Entry 5C2V (X-ray diffraction, 2.70 A resolution); this record covers chains E and F of the 6 polymer chains in the assembly.

== Chain E ==
Name: Hydrazine synthase beta subunit
From: Candidatus Kuenenia stuttgartiensis
UniProt: Q1Q0T4 (Q1Q0T4_9BACT); residues 35-386 here = UniProt positions 35-386
Amino-acid sequence (352 residues; row label = number of the first residue in the row):
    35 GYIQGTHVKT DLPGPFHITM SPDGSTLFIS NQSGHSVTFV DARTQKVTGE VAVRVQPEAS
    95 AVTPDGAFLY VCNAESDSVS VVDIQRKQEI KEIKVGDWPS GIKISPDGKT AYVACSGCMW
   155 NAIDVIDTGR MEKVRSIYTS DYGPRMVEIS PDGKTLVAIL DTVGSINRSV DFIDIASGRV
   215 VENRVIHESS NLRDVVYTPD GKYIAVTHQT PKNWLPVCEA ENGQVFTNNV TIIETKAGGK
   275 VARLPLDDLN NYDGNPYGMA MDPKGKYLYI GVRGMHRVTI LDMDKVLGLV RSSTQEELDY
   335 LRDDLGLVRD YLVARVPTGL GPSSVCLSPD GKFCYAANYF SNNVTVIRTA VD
Metal / ion sites: Ca2+: D111, D131; Mg2+ near E253 (its only coordinating residue here)
Ligand contacts: trimethyl glycine (BET): H221, E222, R277, D333, R336

== Chain F ==
Name: Hydrazine synthase gamma subunit
From: Candidatus Kuenenia stuttgartiensis
UniProt: Q1Q0T3 (Q1Q0T3_9BACT); numbering as in UniProt (aligned over 40-353)
Amino-acid sequence (314 residues; each row starts with the number of its first residue):
    40 GQPRVISTIQ TGATWEPLGR EEPLTVPEVH FRVKHSPFKS ELVRYGQFQF NDAAWSLQGS
   100 YSCASCHYER GQTTGLIWDL GDEGWGSWKN TKYIRGGRYL PPFRHEGFTG HPDEIVGATS
   160 SLDRVCGRDP GFVFRSENFS PMRLEALICY IRALEFTGSP FRNADGSLTE AQKRGQKIFE
   220 DPKVGCLECH PGDPMDPRAL FSDAQTHDVG TGRVGVNGFR STPGKVFNIS ALEAGEDPYG
   280 VESNTPIIGL DLVKEFDTPT LRDIYASGTY FHDGGARTLM DTINNTVNDK DMHGRTSHLK
   340 QQELQDLVEY LKAL
Covalently attached groups: heme c (HEC) linked to C102, C105, C165, C225, C228
Metal / ion sites: heme c Fe site 1 near H106 (its only coordinating residue here); Ca2+ site 1: D118, L119, E122, S126; Ca2+ site 2: N129, S306, T308; Ca2+ site 3: L139, P141, D296; heme c Fe site 2: H229, H332
Ligand contacts:
  - heme c (HEC), molecule 1: Y100, S101, H106, W117, L119, K128, N129, T130, K131, Y132, I133, F142, R143, H144, V155, L161, V164, D168, V172, F173, F178, L186, I190
  - heme c (HEC), molecule 2: F218, V223, G224, E227, H229, H246, V248, T250, F295, D296, T297, P298, L300, I303, Y309, F310, H311, L318, T321, M331, H332, G333, T335, L346, L350
UniProt features mapped onto this chain:
  - binding site (heme c): C102, C105, H106, C165, C225, C228, H229, H332
  - binding site (Ca(2+)): D118, L119, E122, G123, S126, N129, L139, P141, D296, S306, G307, T308
Reported in the primary citation:
  - binding site for heme c: C102, C105, C165, D168
  - catalytic residues: D168 (proposed by the authors, not directly observed)

== Chain E / chain F interface ==
Pairs across the interface - 135 pairs, chain E then chain F:
  I37(E) - V82(F)  hydrophobic
  I37(E) - Q86(F)
  Q38(E) - E108(F)
  Q38(E) - R109(F)  hydrogen bond (side chain-backbone)
  Q38(E) - R134(F)
  G39(E) - R134(F)
  G39(E) - A192(F)
  G39(E) - L193(F)
  G39(E) - E194(F)  hydrogen bond (backbone-backbone)
  T40(E) - A192(F)
  H41(E) - E194(F)  salt bridge
  V42(E) - S79(F)
  L46(E) - A52(F)  hydrophobic
  L46(E) - W54(F)
  L46(E) - R83(F)
  P47(E) - G51(F)
  G48(E) - R83(F)
  S67(E) - R83(F)
  Q79(E) - S46(F)  hydrogen bond
  Q79(E) - I48(F)
  E92(E) - R109(F)  salt bridge
  E109(E) - T196(F)
  D131(E) - P199(F)
  W132(E) - R109(F)
  C152(E) - Q111(F)
  C152(E) - A305(F)  hydrophobic
  M153(E) - F200(F)  hydrophobic
  M153(E) - Y304(F)
  R179(E) - Y107(F)  hydrogen bond
  R179(E) - E108(F)  salt bridge
  R179(E) - R109(F)
  V197(E) - T112(F)
  V197(E) - T113(F)
  V197(E) - G114(F)
  V197(E) - G307(F)
  G198(E) - T113(F)  hydrogen bond (backbone-backbone)
  G198(E) - G114(F)
  G198(E) - N283(F)
  G198(E) - T308(F)
  S199(E) - N283(F)
  I200(E) - V280(F)
  I200(E) - S282(F)
  I200(E) - N283(F)  hydrogen bond (backbone-side chain)
  N201(E) - E281(F)  hydrogen bond (side chain-backbone)
  N201(E) - N283(F)  hydrogen bond
  R202(E) - T113(F)  hydrogen bond (side chain-backbone)
  E222(E) - V280(F)
  N225(E) - S104(F)  hydrogen bond (side chain-backbone)
  N225(E) - T113(F)
  R227(E) - Y107(F)  hydrogen bond
  R227(E) - E108(F)  salt bridge
  Q243(E) - S99(F)
  Q243(E) - S104(F)  hydrogen bond
  P245(E) - W117(F)  hydrophobic
  K246(E) - W117(F)
  N247(E) - I116(F)
  N247(E) - W127(F)
  W248(E) - W127(F)  hydrophobic
  W248(E) - G279(F)
  W248(E) - V280(F)  hydrogen bond (side chain-backbone)
  W248(E) - S282(F)
  W248(E) - P285(F)  hydrophobic
  P250(E) - D118(F)
  P250(E) - W124(F)  hydrophobic
  V251(E) - D118(F)  hydrogen bond (backbone-backbone)
  V251(E) - V172(F)
  V251(E) - R174(F)  hydrogen bond (backbone-side chain)
  C252(E) - W124(F)  hydrophobic
  C252(E) - R174(F)  hydrogen bond (backbone-side chain)
  E253(E) - R174(F)
  A254(E) - L96(F)  hydrophobic
  A254(E) - Q97(F)
  A254(E) - F173(F)
  A254(E) - R174(F)
  E255(E) - L96(F)
  V259(E) - Y100(F)  hydrophobic
  V259(E) - W117(F)  hydrophobic
  F260(E) - S99(F)  hydrogen bond (backbone-side chain)
  F260(E) - Y100(F)  hydrophobic
  F260(E) - L115(F)  hydrophobic
  F260(E) - W117(F)  hydrophobic
  N262(E) - S99(F)  hydrogen bond (side chain-backbone)
  N284(E) - Q97(F)  hydrogen bond
  Y286(E) - Q97(F)  hydrogen bond (backbone-backbone)
  Y286(E) - G98(F)
  Y286(E) - S99(F)
  G288(E) - A92(F)
  G288(E) - G98(F)  hydrogen bond (backbone-backbone)
  G288(E) - S99(F)
  N289(E) - S101(F)  hydrogen bond
  N289(E) - S104(F)  hydrogen bond
  Y291(E) - E108(F)  hydrogen bond
  R307(E) - N90(F)  hydrogen bond
  G308(E) - N90(F)
  G308(E) - D91(F)
  G308(E) - A92(F)  hydrogen bond (backbone-backbone)
  G308(E) - A93(F)  hydrogen bond (backbone-backbone)
  M309(E) - A92(F)
  M309(E) - A93(F)  hydrophobic
  M309(E) - G98(F)
  H310(E) - F87(F)
  H310(E) - D91(F)  salt bridge
  I314(E) - P42(F)  hydrophobic
  V350(E) - P42(F)  hydrophobic
  V350(E) - V44(F)  hydrophobic
  P351(E) - V44(F)
  L354(E) - P56(F)
  L354(E) - F87(F)  hydrophobic
  Y373(E) - R83(F)
  Y373(E) - Q86(F)  hydrogen bond
  F374(E) - W54(F)
  F374(E) - R83(F)  hydrogen bond (backbone-side chain)
  F374(E) - Q86(F)
  F374(E) - F87(F)  hydrophobic
  S375(E) - Q49(F)  hydrogen bond (backbone-side chain)
  N376(E) - Q49(F)  hydrogen bond (backbone-side chain)
  N376(E) - T50(F)  hydrogen bond (backbone-side chain)
  N376(E) - G51(F)  hydrogen bond (backbone-backbone)
  N376(E) - A52(F)
  N376(E) - W54(F)
  N376(E) - R83(F)
  N377(E) - T47(F)
  N377(E) - I48(F)
  N377(E) - Q49(F)
  N377(E) - T50(F)
  V378(E) - T47(F)
  V378(E) - I48(F)  hydrogen bond (backbone-backbone)
  V380(E) - V44(F)
  V380(E) - I45(F)  hydrogen bond (backbone-backbone)
  V380(E) - S46(F)  hydrogen bond (backbone-backbone)
  V380(E) - I48(F)  hydrophobic
  I381(E) - R43(F)
  R382(E) - P42(F)
  R382(E) - R43(F)  hydrogen bond (backbone-backbone)
  A384(E) - G40(F)
Interface residues without a listed pair, chain E (82 interface residues in all): P49, T72, V74, S134, S150, W154, D195, T196, S224, L249, L283, N285, D287, V347, A348, T379, T383, D386
Interface residues without a listed pair, chain F (70 interface residues in all): Q41, F77, C105, L119, F171, T284, K351

== Overview ==
The interface between chain E and chain F involves 82 residues on one side and 70 on the other; the contacts
include 37 hydrogen bonds and 5 salt bridges. Polar pairs include H41(E)-E194(F), E92(E)-R109(F) and
R179(E)-E108(F). From the paper: the catalytic residue D168(F); a binding site for heme c at C102(F), C105(F)
and C165(F) among others.
Here chain E is Hydrazine synthase beta subunit and chain F is Hydrazine synthase gamma subunit, both from
Candidatus Kuenenia stuttgartiensis. Entry 5C2V (Kuenenia stuttgartiensis Hydrazine Synthase) was determined
by X-ray diffraction, deposited together with 5C2W.
